Entry 4FSC (X-ray diffraction, 3.65 A resolution); this record covers chains A and D.

Chain A (and D):
Name: Transcriptional activator PlcR protein
Source organism: Bacillus thuringiensis
Notes: chain D of this document is another copy of the same molecule, construct and numbering; everything in this record applies to it too
UniProtKB: Q45782 (Q45782_BACTU); residue numbers follow UniProt; this construct covers 1-285
Chain sequence (293 residues; row label = number of the first residue in the row):
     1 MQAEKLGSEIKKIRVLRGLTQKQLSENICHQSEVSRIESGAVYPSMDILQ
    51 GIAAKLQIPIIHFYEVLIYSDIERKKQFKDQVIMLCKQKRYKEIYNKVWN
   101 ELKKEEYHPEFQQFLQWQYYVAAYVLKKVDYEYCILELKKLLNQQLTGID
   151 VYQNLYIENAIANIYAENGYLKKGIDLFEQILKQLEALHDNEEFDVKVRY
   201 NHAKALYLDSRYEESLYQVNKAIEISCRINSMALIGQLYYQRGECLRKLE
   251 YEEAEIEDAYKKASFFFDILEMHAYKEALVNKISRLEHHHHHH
Unresolved in the structure: 1-2, 16-19, 26-31, 55-58, 250-253, 285-293 (chain D: 1-2, 16-19, 26-31, 55-58, 249-252, 285-293)
Sequence notes: expression tag (286-293)
What the authors report for this chain:
  - conformationally variable residues (helix shift, order/disorder transition): L16 to L19, E26 to Q31, K55 to I58, Y64, E250 to E253
  - specificity-determining residues: A278 (citing earlier work)
  - mutagenesis - I68N: increased signaling in response to in the absence of PapR
  - mutagenesis - I68N/L185S/M272T: increased signaling
  - mutagenesis - Y64A: increased signaling in response to in the absence of peptide
  - mutagenesis - I68N: increased binding to DNA

How chain A and chain D interact:
Pairs across the interface (47; chain A residue first):
  E9(A) - L146(D)
  M46(A) - Q50(D)
  M46(A) - I60(D)  hydrophobic
  Q50(A) - M46(D)
  I60(A) - Y64(D)
  I61(A) - I68(D)  hydrophobic
  Y64(A) - I60(D)
  Y64(A) - I61(D)  hydrophobic
  E65(A) - I68(D)
  E65(A) - H108(D)
  L67(A) - I61(D)  hydrophobic
  I68(A) - I61(D)  hydrophobic
  I68(A) - E65(D)
  I68(A) - Y69(D)
  Y69(A) - I72(D)
  Y69(A) - G148(D)
  Y69(A) - I149(D)
  I72(A) - Y69(D)
  Q77(A) - L188(D)
  H108(A) - E65(D)
  L146(A) - E9(D)
  I149(A) - Y69(D)  hydrophobic
  L188(A) - Q77(D)
  S226(A) - M232(D)
  C227(A) - M232(D)  hydrophobic
  C227(A) - I269(D)  hydrogen bond (side chain-backbone)
  C227(A) - E271(D)
  N230(A) - N230(D)
  N230(A) - S231(D)
  N230(A) - M232(D)  hydrogen bond (backbone-backbone)
  N230(A) - A233(D)
  N230(A) - L270(D)
  S231(A) - N230(D)
  M232(A) - S226(D)
  M232(A) - C227(D)  hydrophobic
  M232(A) - N230(D)  hydrogen bond (backbone-backbone)
  M232(A) - M232(D)  hydrophobic
  A233(A) - N230(D)
  K262(A) - I269(D)
  F265(A) - F265(D)  hydrophobic
  F265(A) - F266(D)  hydrophobic
  F266(A) - F265(D)  hydrophobic
  F266(A) - F266(D)  hydrophobic
  I269(A) - C227(D)  hydrogen bond (backbone-side chain)
  I269(A) - K262(D)
  L270(A) - N230(D)
  E271(A) - C227(D)
Other interface residues (no listed pair), chain A (33 interface residues in all): H62, D71, E110, G148, Y239
Other interface residues (no listed pair), chain D (32 interface residues in all): H62, D71, E110, Y239

In short:
33 residues of chain A face 32 of chain D across their interface, with 4 hydrogen bonds. Among the polar pairs
are C227(A)-I269(D) and N230(A)-M232(D). The paper reports that I68N of chain A increases signaling in
response to in the absence of PapR; the specificity determinant A278(A); 3 substitutions were tested in all.
Chain A and chain D are both Transcriptional activator PlcR protein (Bacillus thuringiensis); the structure,
Crystal Structure of Bacillus thuringiensis PlcR in its apo form, was determined by X-ray diffraction (same
publication as 3U3W).
